Entry 6V19 (X-ray diffraction, 2.60 A resolution); this record covers chains B and E of the 5 polymer chains in the assembly.

[Chain B]
Name: HLA class II histocompatibility antigen, DRB1-4 beta chain
Organism: Homo sapiens
UniProt: P13760 (2B14_HUMAN); residues 1-190 here correspond to UniProt positions 30-219 (UniProt number = residue number + 29)
Sequence (198 residues; numbered 1 to 198; the number before each row is that of its first residue):
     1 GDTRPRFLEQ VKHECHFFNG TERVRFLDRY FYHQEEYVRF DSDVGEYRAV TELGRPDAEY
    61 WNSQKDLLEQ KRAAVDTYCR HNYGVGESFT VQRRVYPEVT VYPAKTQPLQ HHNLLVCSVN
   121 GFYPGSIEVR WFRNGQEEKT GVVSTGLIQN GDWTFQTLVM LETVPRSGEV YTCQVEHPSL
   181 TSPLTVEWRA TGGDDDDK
Disordered / not traced: 1, 105-113, 189-198
Construct notes: expression tag (191-198)
Disulfides: C15-C79, C117-C173

[Chain E]
Name: M134 TCR beta chain
Organism: Mus musculus
Sequence (242 residues; numbered 3 to 257; 13 numbers in that range are skipped by the numbering (no residue carries them; nothing is unmodelled there); the number before each row is that of its first residue):
     3 AVFQTPNYHV TQVGNEVSFN CKQTLGHDT
    39 MYWYKQDSKK LLKIMFSYNN KQL
    66 IVNETVP
    74 RRFSPQSS
    83 DKAHLNLRIK SVEPEDSAVY LCASSLDWAS QNTLYFGAGT RLSVLEDLNK VFPPEVAVFE
   143 PSEAEISHTQ KATLVCLATG FFPDHVELSW WVNGKEVHSG VCTDPQPLKE QPALNDSRYA
   203 LSSRLRVSAT FWQNPRNHFR CQVQFYGLSE NDEWTQDRAK PVTQIVSAEA WGRAD
Disulfides: C23-C104, C158-C223

[Interface between chain B and chain E]
Pairs across the interface - 16 pairs, chain B then chain E:
  Y60(B) with G28(E), hydrogen bond (side chain-backbone); K84(E), hydrogen bond
  Q64(B) with L27(E); G28(E), hydrogen bond (side chain-backbone); L108(E)
  K65(B) with L27(E), hydrogen bond (backbone-backbone); H29(E), hydrogen bond (backbone-side chain); L108(E); Y117(E)
  D66(B) with L108(E); T115(E); Y117(E), hydrogen bond
  L67(B) with L108(E), hydrophobic
  Q70(B) with L108(E); D109(E), hydrogen bond; N114(E), hydrogen bond
Also at the interface, not in a pair above, chain E (11 interface residues in all): D30, A111

[In short]
Chain B and chain E form an interface of 6 and 11 residues respectively; the contacts include 8 hydrogen
bonds. Polar contacts include Y60(B)-G28(E), Y60(B)-K84(E) and Q64(B)-G28(E).
Chain B is HLA class II histocompatibility antigen, DRB1-4 beta chain (Homo sapiens) and chain E is M134 TCR
beta chain (Mus musculus); the structure, immune receptor complex, was determined by X-ray diffraction,
deposited together with 6V0Y, 6V13, 6V15, 6V18 and 6V1A.
